Entry 8TMJ (electron microscopy, 3.20 A resolution); this record covers chains B and D of the 9 polymer chains in the assembly.

Chain B (and D):
Molecule: Cobalt/magnesium transport protein CorA
From: Thermotoga maritima
Notes: chain D of this document is another copy of the same molecule, construct and numbering; everything in this record applies to it too
UniProt: Q9WZ31 (CORA_THEMA); residue numbers follow UniProt; this construct covers 1-351
Sequence (373 residues; row label = number of the first residue in the row; numbers below 1 keep their minus sign (Met-21 is residue -21)):
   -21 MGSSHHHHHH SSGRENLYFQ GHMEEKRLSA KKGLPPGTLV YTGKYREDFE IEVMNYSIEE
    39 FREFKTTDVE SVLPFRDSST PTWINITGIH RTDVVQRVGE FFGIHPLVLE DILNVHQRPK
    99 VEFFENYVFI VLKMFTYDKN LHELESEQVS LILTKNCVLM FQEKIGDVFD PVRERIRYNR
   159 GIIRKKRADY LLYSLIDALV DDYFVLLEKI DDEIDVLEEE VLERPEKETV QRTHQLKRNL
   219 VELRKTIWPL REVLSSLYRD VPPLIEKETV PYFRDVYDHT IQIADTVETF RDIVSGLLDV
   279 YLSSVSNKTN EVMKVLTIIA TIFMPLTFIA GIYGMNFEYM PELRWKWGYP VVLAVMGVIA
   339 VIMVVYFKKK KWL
Not modelled in the structure: -21 to 1, 351 (chain D: -21 to -1)
Sequence notes: initiating methionine (-21); expression tag (-20 to 0)
Swiss-Prot annotation at these positions:
  - motif: Gly312 to Asn314 (Probable selectivity filter)
  - site: Asn288 (Essential for ion permeation), Leu294 (Important for closing the ion permeation pathway in the closed state), Thr295 (Threonine that confers selectivity for Co(2+) transport)
  - mutagenesis: Asp89 (D89F/K: Decreases ion transport), Asp253 (D253K: Increases protein stability. Decreases ion transport), Leu280 (L280A: Decreases ion transport), Asn288 (N288L: Abolishes Co(2+) uptake), Met291 (M291A: No effect on ion transport), Leu294 (L294A/V: Increases ion transport by suppression of an obstruction in the transmembrane ion permeation pathway), Thr295 (T295L: Strongly reduces Co(2+) uptake. Abolishes Co(2+) uptake; when associated with L-299; T295M: Strongly reduces Co(2+) uptake ...), Thr299 (T299L: Reduces Co(2+) uptake. Abolishes Co(2+) uptake; when associated with L-295; T299M: No effect on Co(2+) uptake; T299S: Abolishes Co(2+) uptake), Pro303 (P303A/G/I: Increases ion transport by suppression of a kink in the transmembrane ion permeation pathway), Thr305 (T305L: Abolishes Co(2+) uptake), Ile310 (I310A: Increases ion transport), Tyr311 (Y311A: Abolishes pentamerization. Abolishes ion transport; Y311F: No effect on pentamerization. No effect on ion transport), 7 further mutagenesis entries in UniProt

Interface between chain B and chain D:
Residue-residue contacts - 16 pairs, chain B then chain D:
  Arg222(B) - Glu266(D)  salt bridge
  Trp226(B) - Trp226(D)  hydrophobic
  Trp226(B) - Arg229(D)
  Ser233(B) - Arg237(D)
  Tyr236(B) - Asp238(D)
  Arg237(B) - Arg237(D)
  Arg237(B) - Asp238(D)  salt bridge
  Arg252(B) - Asp238(D)  salt bridge
  Ile259(B) - Glu230(D)
  Asp263(B) - Trp226(D)
  Glu266(B) - Arg222(D)
  Glu266(B) - Trp226(D)
  Thr267(B) - Lys223(D)
  Asp270(B) - Val219(D)
  Asp270(B) - Arg222(D)  salt bridge
  Asp270(B) - Arg269(D)  salt bridge
Other interface residues (no listed pair), chain B (15 interface residues in all): Tyr255, Asp256, Ala262, Leu280
Other interface residues (no listed pair), chain D (15 interface residues in all): Met1, Phe101, Ser233, Ser234, Leu280

Summary:
The chain B/chain D interface involves 15 residues from each chain; the contacts include 5 salt bridges. Among
the polar pairs are Arg222(B)-Glu266(D), Arg237(B)-Asp238(D) and Arg252(B)-Asp238(D). Curated annotation
(UniProt) lists 19 mutagenesis sites on chain B.
Chain B and chain D are both Cobalt/magnesium transport protein CorA (Thermotoga maritima); the structure,
Cryo-EM structure of CorA in complex with conformation-specific synthetic antibody C18 and 100 uM MgCl2, State
..., was determined by electron microscopy.
